Entry 2BA0 (X-ray diffraction, 2.70 A resolution); this record covers chains E and H of the 9 polymer chains in the assembly.

[Chain E]
Molecule: Archaeal exosome RNA binding protein RRP41
Organism: Archaeoglobus fulgidus
Notes: EC 3.1.13.-
UniProt: O29757 (ECX1_ARCFU); residues 1-258 here = UniProt positions 1-258
Chain sequence (258 residues; numbered 1 to 258; the number before each row is that of its first residue):
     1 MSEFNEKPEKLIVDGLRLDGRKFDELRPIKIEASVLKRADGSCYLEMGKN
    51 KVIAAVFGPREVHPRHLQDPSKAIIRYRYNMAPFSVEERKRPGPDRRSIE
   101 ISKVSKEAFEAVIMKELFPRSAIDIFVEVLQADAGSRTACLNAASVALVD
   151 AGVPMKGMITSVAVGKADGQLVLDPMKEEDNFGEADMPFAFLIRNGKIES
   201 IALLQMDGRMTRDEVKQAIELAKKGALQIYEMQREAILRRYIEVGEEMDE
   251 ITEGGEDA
Disordered / not traced: 1-9, 253-258
UniProt features mapped onto this chain:
  - mutagenesis: R65 (R65E: Reduces RNA degradation more than 90%. Abolishes RNA binding by the Rrp41-Rrp42 ring), D180 (D180A: Abolishes exoribonuclease activity)

[Chain H]
Molecule: Archaeal exosome RNA binding protein RRP42
Organism: Archaeoglobus fulgidus
Notes: EC 3.1.13.-
UniProt: O29756 (ECX2_ARCFU); residue numbers follow UniProt; this construct covers 1-259
Chain sequence (259 residues; row label = number of the first residue in the row):
     1 MPEDILVDIKRDYVLSKLRDNERIDGRGFDEFRKVEIIPNVIEKAEGSAL
    51 VKLGDTQVVVGVKMQPGEPYPDTPDRGVIIVNAELVPLASPTFEPGPPDE
   101 NSIELARVVDRGIRESEAVDLSKLVIEEGEKVWIVFVDIHALDDDGNLLD
   151 ASALAAIAALMNTKVPAERFDLGEDYLLPVRDLPVSVTSLIVGNKYLVDP
   201 SREEMSVGDTTLTITTDKDDNVVAMQKSGGYLLDEKLFDELLDVSINCAR
   251 KLREKFKEI
Disordered / not traced: 1-2, 259

[Chain E / chain H interface]
Residue-residue contacts - 60 pairs, chain E then chain H:
  R96(E) - V81(H)  hydrogen bond (side chain-backbone)
  R96(E) - N82(H)
  R96(E) - I103(H)
  R97(E) - R107(H)
  I99(E) - I103(H)  hydrophobic
  E100(E) - E104(H)
  E100(E) - R107(H)  salt bridge
  E100(E) - R111(H)  salt bridge
  K103(E) - E100(H)
  K103(E) - N101(H)  hydrogen bond
  K103(E) - E104(H)  salt bridge
  E107(E) - S228(H)
  E107(E) - G229(H)  hydrogen bond (side chain-backbone)
  E107(E) - G230(H)
  E110(E) - G230(H)
  A111(E) - G230(H)
  A111(E) - Y231(H)
  A111(E) - L232(H)
  K156(E) - L232(H)
  M187(E) - M225(H)  hydrophobic
  L192(E) - L232(H)  hydrophobic
  S200(E) - L232(H)
  S200(E) - L233(H)
  I201(E) - K227(H)
  I201(E) - L232(H)
  I201(E) - L233(H)  hydrogen bond (backbone-backbone)
  A202(E) - K227(H)  hydrogen bond (backbone-side chain)
  L203(E) - K227(H)
  L204(E) - Q226(H)
  L204(E) - K227(H)  hydrogen bond (backbone-backbone)
  L204(E) - F238(H)  hydrophobic
  Q205(E) - R111(H)
  Q205(E) - M225(H)
  Q205(E) - Q226(H)  hydrogen bond
  M206(E) - R111(H)
  M206(E) - V222(H)
  M206(E) - V223(H)
  M206(E) - A224(H)
  M206(E) - M225(H)  hydrogen bond (backbone-backbone)
  D207(E) - R111(H)  salt bridge
  D207(E) - E115(H)
  G208(E) - E115(H)
  G208(E) - V222(H)
  G208(E) - V223(H)  hydrogen bond (backbone-backbone)
  R209(E) - E115(H)
  R209(E) - S116(H)
  R209(E) - E117(H)  salt bridge
  R209(E) - V222(H)
  M210(E) - N221(H)
  M210(E) - V222(H)  hydrogen bond (backbone-backbone)
  T211(E) - N221(H)
  R212(E) - L242(H)
  R212(E) - D243(H)  salt bridge
  R212(E) - I246(H)
  V215(E) - F238(H)  hydrophobic
  V215(E) - L242(H)  hydrophobic
  K216(E) - D239(H)  salt bridge
  I219(E) - E235(H)
  I219(E) - F238(H)  hydrophobic
  K223(E) - E235(H)  salt bridge
Interface residues without a listed pair, chain E (31 interface residues in all): V104, V112, E220
Interface residues without a listed pair, chain H (31 interface residues in all): D217

[In short]
The chain E/chain H interface involves 31 residues from each chain; the contacts include 10 hydrogen bonds and
8 salt bridges. Polar contacts include E100(E)-R107(H), E100(E)-R111(H) and K103(E)-E104(H). Curated
annotation (UniProt) lists 2 mutagenesis sites on chain E.
Here chain E is Archaeal exosome RNA binding protein RRP41 and chain H is Archaeal exosome RNA binding protein
RRP42, both from Archaeoglobus fulgidus. Entry 2BA0 (Archaeal exosome core) was determined by X-ray
diffraction (same publication as 2BA1).
